3DSF - chains H and P of the 3 polymer chains in the assembly; structure by X-ray diffraction, 2.80 A resolution.

Chain H:
Protein: Fab fragment of anti-osteopontin antibody 23C3, Heavy chain
Source organism: Mus musculus
Notes: antibody fragment or engineered binder
Amino-acid sequence (216 residues; numbered 1 to 216; the number before each row is that of its first residue):
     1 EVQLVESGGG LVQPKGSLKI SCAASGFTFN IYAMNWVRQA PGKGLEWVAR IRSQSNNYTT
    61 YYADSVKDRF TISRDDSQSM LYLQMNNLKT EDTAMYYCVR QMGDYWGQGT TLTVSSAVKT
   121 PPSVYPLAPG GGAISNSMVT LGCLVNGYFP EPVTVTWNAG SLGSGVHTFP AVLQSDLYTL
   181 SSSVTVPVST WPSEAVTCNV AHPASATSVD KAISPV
Cystine bridges: Cys22-Cys98, Cys143-Cys198
Covalently attached groups: N-acetylglucosamine (NAG) linked to Asn57

Chain P:
Protein: a peptide from osteopontin
Reference sequence: P10451 (OSTP_HUMAN); residue numbers follow UniProt; this construct covers 40-51
Amino-acid sequence (12 residues; each row starts with the number of its first residue):
    40 VATALNPDPS QK
Disordered / not traced: 40-43, 51
Construct notes: engineered mutation Ala43 (Trp in P10451)

How chain H and chain P interact:
Pairs across the interface - 15 pairs, chain H then chain P:
  Ile31(H) with Pro46(P); Asp47(P)
  Tyr32(H) with Pro46(P)
  Ala33(H) with Pro46(P), hydrogen bond (backbone-backbone); Asp47(P)
  Arg52(H) with Asp47(P), salt bridge; Pro48(P); Ser49(P), hydrogen bond
  Ser53(H) with Asp47(P), hydrogen bond (backbone-side chain)
  Asn56(H) with Asp47(P), hydrogen bond; Ser49(P)
  Gln101(H) with Asn45(P); Pro46(P); Pro48(P)
  Met102(H) with Pro48(P), hydrophobic

Summary:
Chain H and chain P form an interface of 8 and 5 residues respectively, with 4 hydrogen bonds and 1 salt
bridge. Polar contacts include Arg52(H)-Asp47(P), Arg52(H)-Ser49(P) and Ser53(H)-Asp47(P). N-acetylglucosamine
is covalently linked to Asn57(H).
Here chain H is Fab fragment of anti-osteopontin antibody 23C3, Heavy chain (Mus musculus) and chain P is a
peptide from osteopontin. Entry 3DSF (Crystal structure of anti-osteopontin antibody 23C3 in complex with W43A
mutated epitope peptide) was determined by X-ray diffraction.
